PDB entry 1ZZC | X-ray diffraction, 1.80 A resolution | chains A and B

== Chain A (and B) ==
Molecule: hydroxypropylphosphonic acid epoxidase
Organism: Streptomyces wedmorensis
Notes: EC 1.14.-.-; chain B of this document is another copy of the same molecule, construct and numbering; everything in this record applies to it too
UniProtKB: Q56185 (Q56185_STRWE); residue numbers follow UniProt; this construct covers 1-198
Chain sequence (198 residues; numbered 1 to 198; the number before each row is that of its first residue):
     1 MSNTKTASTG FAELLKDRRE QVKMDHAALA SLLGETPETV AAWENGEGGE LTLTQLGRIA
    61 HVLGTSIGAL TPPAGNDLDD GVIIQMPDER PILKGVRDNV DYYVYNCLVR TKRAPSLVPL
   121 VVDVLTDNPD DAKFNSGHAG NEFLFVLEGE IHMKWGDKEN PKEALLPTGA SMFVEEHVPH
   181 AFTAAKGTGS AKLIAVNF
Disordered / not traced: 1-4, 88-101, 159 (chain B: 1-5, 88-101)
Ion coordination: Co2+: His138, Glu142, His180 (together with 2-amino-2-hydroxymethyl-propane-1,3-diol)
Swiss-Prot annotation at these positions:
  - DNA-binding region: His26 to Asn45 (H-T-H motif)
  - binding site (substrate): Lys23, Arg97, Tyr105, Asn135 to His138, Glu142
  - binding site (Fe cation): His138, Glu142, His180
  - mutagenesis: Lys23 (K23A: Abolishes (S)-2-hydroxypropylphosphonic acid epoxidase activity), Tyr105 (Y105F: Abolishes (S)-2-hydroxypropylphosphonic acid epoxidase activity), Glu142 (E142A: Abolishes (S)-2-hydroxypropylphosphonic acid epoxidase activity)

== Interface between chain A and chain B ==
Residue-residue contacts (55):
  Ala7(A) with Leu53(B)
  Ser8(A) with Leu53(B); Thr54(B)
  Phe11(A) with Leu53(B), hydrophobic
  Arg18(A) with Pro115(B), hydrogen bond (side chain-backbone)
  Gln21(A) with Ser116(B); Val118(B)
  Val22(A) with Cys107(B); Arg110(B)
  Lys23(A) with Tyr105(B)
  Gly48(A) with Leu53(B)
  Gly49(A) with Thr52(B); Leu53(B), hydrogen bond (backbone-backbone); Thr54(B), hydrogen bond (backbone-backbone)
  Glu50(A) with Thr52(B)
  Leu51(A) with Leu51(B); Thr52(B); Leu53(B), hydrogen bond (backbone-backbone)
  Thr52(A) with Gly49(B); Glu50(B); Leu51(B)
  Leu53(A) with Ala7(B); Ser8(B); Phe11(B), hydrophobic; Gly48(B); Gly49(B), hydrogen bond (backbone-backbone); Leu51(B), hydrogen bond (backbone-backbone); Leu56(B), hydrophobic
  Thr54(A) with Gly49(B), hydrogen bond (backbone-backbone)
  Leu56(A) with Leu56(B), hydrophobic
  His61(A) with Lys112(B), hydrogen bond
  Gly64(A) with Lys112(B); Pro115(B)
  Thr65(A) with Ala74(B); Pro115(B)
  Ser66(A) with Pro72(B); Pro73(B); Ala74(B)
  Ile67(A) with Ile67(B), hydrophobic; Thr71(B)
  Gly68(A) with Gly68(B); Thr71(B)
  Thr71(A) with Ile67(B); Gly68(B)
  Pro72(A) with Ser66(B)
  Ala74(A) with Thr65(B); Ser66(B)
  Arg110(A) with Val22(B)
  Lys112(A) with His61(B), hydrogen bond; Gly64(B)
  Pro115(A) with Arg18(B), hydrogen bond (backbone-side chain); Gly64(B); Thr65(B)
  Val118(A) with Gln21(B)
  Leu120(A) with Lys23(B)
Also at the interface, not in a pair above, chain A (36 interface residues in all): Met24, Gly57, Pro73, Tyr105, Cys107, Thr111, Ser116
Also at the interface, not in a pair above, chain B (36 interface residues in all): Met24, Gly57, Thr111, Leu120

== In short ==
The chain A/chain B interface involves 36 residues from each chain; the contacts include 10 hydrogen bonds.
Among the polar pairs are Arg18(A)-Pro115(B), His61(A)-Lys112(B) and Gly49(A)-Leu53(B). UniProt lists 8
substrate-binding residues, 3 Fe cation-binding residues and 3 mutagenesis sites on chain A.
Both chains are hydroxypropylphosphonic acid epoxidase (Streptomyces wedmorensis). Entry 1ZZC (Crystal
Structure of CoII HppE in Complex with Tris Buffer) was determined by X-ray diffraction, deposited together
with 1ZZ6, 1ZZ7, 1ZZ8, 1ZZ9 and 1ZZB.
